Entry 4KQ0 (X-ray diffraction, 2.10 A resolution); this record covers chains A and D of the 4 polymer chains in the assembly.

[Chain A (and D)]
Name: RNA silencing suppressor p19
Organism: Tomato bushy stunt virus
Notes: chain D of this document is another copy of the same molecule, construct and numbering; everything in this record applies to it too
UniProtKB: P69517 (P19_TBSVK); residues 5-135 here correspond to UniProt positions 27-157 (UniProt number = residue number + 22)
Sequence (135 residues; row label = number of the first residue in the row):
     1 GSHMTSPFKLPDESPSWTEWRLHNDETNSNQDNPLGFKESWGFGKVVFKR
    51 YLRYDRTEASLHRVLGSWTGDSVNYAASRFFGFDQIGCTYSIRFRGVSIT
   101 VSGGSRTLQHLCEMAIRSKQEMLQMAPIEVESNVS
Unresolved in the structure: 1-3, 28-29, 128-135
Differences from the reference sequence: expression tag (1-4); engineered mutation Met122 (Leu144 in P69517), Met125 (Leu147 in P69517)

[Interface between chain A and chain D]
Pairs across the interface - 38 pairs, chain A then chain D:
  Gly96(A) - Ser102(D)
  Gly96(A) - Gly103(D)
  Gly96(A) - Thr107(D)
  Val97(A) - Val101(D)  hydrophobic
  Val97(A) - Ser102(D)
  Val97(A) - Leu111(D)  hydrophobic
  Ser98(A) - Thr100(D)
  Ser98(A) - Val101(D)
  Ser98(A) - Ser102(D)  hydrogen bond (backbone-backbone)
  Ile99(A) - Ile99(D)  hydrophobic
  Ile99(A) - Thr100(D)
  Thr100(A) - Ser98(D)
  Thr100(A) - Ile99(D)
  Thr100(A) - Thr100(D)  hydrogen bond (backbone-backbone)
  Val101(A) - Val97(D)  hydrophobic
  Val101(A) - Ser98(D)
  Ser102(A) - Gly96(D)
  Ser102(A) - Val97(D)
  Ser102(A) - Ser98(D)  hydrogen bond (backbone-backbone)
  Gly103(A) - Gly96(D)
  Thr107(A) - Gly96(D)
  His110(A) - Met125(D)
  His110(A) - Ala126(D)
  His110(A) - Pro127(D)
  Leu111(A) - Val97(D)  hydrophobic
  Glu113(A) - Met125(D)
  Met114(A) - Glu121(D)
  Met114(A) - Met122(D)  hydrophobic
  Met114(A) - Met125(D)  hydrophobic
  Arg117(A) - Glu121(D)  salt bridge
  Glu121(A) - Met114(D)
  Glu121(A) - Arg117(D)  salt bridge
  Met122(A) - Met114(D)  hydrophobic
  Met125(A) - His110(D)
  Met125(A) - Glu113(D)
  Met125(A) - Met114(D)  hydrophobic
  Ala126(A) - His110(D)
  Pro127(A) - His110(D)
Other interface residues (no listed pair), chain A (21 interface residues in all): Arg95, Gly104
Other interface residues (no listed pair), chain D (21 interface residues in all): Arg95, Gly104

[Overview]
Chain A and chain D each contribute 21 residues to their interface, with 3 hydrogen bonds and 2 salt bridges.
Among the polar pairs are Arg117(A)-Glu121(D), Ser98(A)-Ser102(D) and Thr100(A)-Thr100(D).
Chain A and chain D are both RNA silencing suppressor p19 (Tomato bushy stunt virus); the structure, Crystal
structure of double-helical CGG-repetitive RNA 19mer complexed with RSS p19, was determined by X-ray
diffraction.
